5BVK - chain A; structure by X-ray diffraction, 2.29 A resolution.

Chain A:
Name: Epithelial discoidin domain-containing receptor 1
Organism: Homo sapiens
Notes: EC 2.7.10.1
UniProt: Q08345 (DDR1_HUMAN), isoform Q08345-6; residues 595-913 here correspond to UniProt positions 576-894 (UniProt number = residue number - 19)
Chain sequence (324 residues; row label = number of the first residue in the row):
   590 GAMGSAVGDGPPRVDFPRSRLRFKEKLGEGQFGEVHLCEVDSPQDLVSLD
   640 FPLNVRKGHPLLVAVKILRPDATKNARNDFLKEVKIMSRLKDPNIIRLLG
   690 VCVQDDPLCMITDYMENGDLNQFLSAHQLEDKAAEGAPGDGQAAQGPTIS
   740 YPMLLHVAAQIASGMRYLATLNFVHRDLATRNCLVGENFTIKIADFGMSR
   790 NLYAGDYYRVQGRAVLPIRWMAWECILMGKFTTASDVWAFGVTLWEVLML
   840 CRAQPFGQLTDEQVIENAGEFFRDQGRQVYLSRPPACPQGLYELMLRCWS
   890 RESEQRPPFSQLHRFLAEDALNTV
Not modelled in the structure: 590-603, 632-647, 722-735, 912-913
Construct notes: expression tag (590-594)
Ligand contacts: 4VC (1-(2-chlorophenyl)-3-(pyridin-3-ylmethyl)urea): V624, K655, E672, I675, M676, L679, I685, M699, T701, F762, A783, D784, F785
Curated features (UniProtKB/Swiss-Prot):
  - binding site (ATP): K674
What the authors report for this chain:
  - binding site for 4VC: E672, T701, D784

In short:
Ligands of chain A: compound 4VC. From UniProt: ATP-binding residue K674. From the paper: a binding site for
4VC at E672, T701 and D784.
Chain A is Epithelial discoidin domain-containing receptor 1 (Homo sapiens); the structure, Fragment-based
discovery of potent and selective DDR1/2 inhibitors, was determined by X-ray diffraction, deposited together
with 5BVN, 5BVO and 5BVW.
